Entry 5B1M (X-ray diffraction, 2.34 A resolution); this record covers chains G and J of the 10 polymer chains in the assembly.

Chain G:
Protein: Histone H2A type 1
From: Mus musculus
Reference sequence: P22752 (H2A1_MOUSE); residues 0-129 here correspond to UniProt positions 1-130 (UniProt number = residue number + 1)
Sequence (133 residues; row label = number of the first residue in the row; numbers below 1 keep their minus sign (Gly-3 is residue -3)):
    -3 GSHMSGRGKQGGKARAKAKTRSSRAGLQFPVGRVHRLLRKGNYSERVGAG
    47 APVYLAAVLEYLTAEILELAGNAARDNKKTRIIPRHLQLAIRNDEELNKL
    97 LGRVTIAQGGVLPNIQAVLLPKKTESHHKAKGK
Unresolved in the structure: -3 to 14, 119-129
Differences from the reference sequence: expression tag (-3 to -1)

Chain J:
Molecule: 146-nt DNA strand
From: Homo sapiens
Sequence (146 nucleotides; numbered 147 to 292; the number before each row is that of its first residue):
   147 ATCAATATCCACCTGCAGATTCTACCAAAAGTGTATTTGGAAACTGCTCC
   197 ATCAAAAGGCATGTTCAGCTGAATTCAGCTGAACATGCCTTTTGATGGAG
   247 CAGTTTCCAAATACACTTTTGGTAGAATCTGCAGGTGGATATTGAT

Interface between chain G and chain J:
Pairs across the interface - 9 pairs, chain G then chain J:
  Lys15(G) - DT178(J)  phosphate contact
  Thr16(G) - DG177(J)  phosphate contact
  Arg17(G) - DG177(J)  salt bridge to the phosphate
  Arg20(G) - DT178(J)  salt bridge to the phosphate
  Gly28(G) - DA176(J)  phosphate contact
  Gly28(G) - DG177(J)  phosphate contact
  Arg29(G) - DA176(J)  phosphate contact
  Arg32(G) - DA176(J)  salt bridge to the phosphate
  Arg42(G) - DG185(J)  sugar contact
Other interface residues (no listed pair), chain G (10 interface residues in all): Ser18, Arg77
Other interface residues (no listed pair), chain J (6 interface residues in all): DT166, DA175

Summary:
The interface between chain G and chain J involves 10 residues on one side and 6 on the other; the contacts
include 3 salt bridges. Polar contacts include Arg17(G)-DG177(J), Arg20(G)-DT178(J) and Arg32(G)-DA176(J).
Chain G is Histone H2A type 1 (Mus musculus) and chain J is a 146-nt DNA strand (Homo sapiens); the structure,
The mouse nucleosome structure containing H3.1, was determined by X-ray diffraction, deposited together with
5B1L.
